PDB entry 6RWE | electron microscopy, 3.00 A resolution | chains U and R of the 20 polymer chains in the assembly

# Chain U
Molecule: Nontemplate strand
Source organism: synthetic construct
Sequence (70 nucleotides; row label = number of the first residue in the row):
     1 GGTTTAGTCATGGAGTACAAGTGTGAGGAAAAGTAGTTGGCGTAGCAGGA
    51 GAAGTAAAGCAGTTGAAGAC
Not modelled in the structure: 1-10, 43-50, 64-70

# Chain R
Protein: RNA polymerase I-specific transcription initiation factor RRN11
Source organism: Saccharomyces cerevisiae (strain ATCC 204508 / S288c)
Reference sequence: Q04712 (RRN11_YEAST); residue numbers follow UniProt; this construct covers 1-507
Sequence (507 residues; row label = number of the first residue in the row):
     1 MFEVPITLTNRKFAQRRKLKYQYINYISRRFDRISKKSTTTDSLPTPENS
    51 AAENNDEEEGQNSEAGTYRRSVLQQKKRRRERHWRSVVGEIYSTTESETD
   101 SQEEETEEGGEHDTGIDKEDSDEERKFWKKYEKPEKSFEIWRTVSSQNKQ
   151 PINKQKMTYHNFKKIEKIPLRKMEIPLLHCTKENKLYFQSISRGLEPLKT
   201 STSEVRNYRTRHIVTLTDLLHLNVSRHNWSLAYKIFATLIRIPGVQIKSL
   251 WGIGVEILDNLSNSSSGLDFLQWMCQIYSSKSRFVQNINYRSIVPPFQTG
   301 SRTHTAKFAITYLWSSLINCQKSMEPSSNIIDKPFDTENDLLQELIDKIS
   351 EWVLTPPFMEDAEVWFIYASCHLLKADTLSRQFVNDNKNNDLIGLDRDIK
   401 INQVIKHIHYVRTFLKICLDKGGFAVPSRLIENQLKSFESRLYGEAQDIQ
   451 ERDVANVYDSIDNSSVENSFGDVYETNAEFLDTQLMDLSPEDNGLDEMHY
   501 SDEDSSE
Not modelled in the structure: 39-120, 325-344, 386-396, 444-507
Reported in the primary citation:
  - binding site for Nontemplate strand (chain U): Arg11, Lys12, Arg125, Thr181, Lys182, Arg206, Asn207, Arg283
  - binding site for Template strand: Lys18, Asn289, Tyr290, Arg291

# Interface between chain U and chain R
Residue-residue contacts (17):
  DG27(U) - Thr181(R)  phosphate contact
  DG27(U) - Lys182(R)  salt bridge to the phosphate
  DG28(U) - Arg11(R)  base contact
  DG28(U) - Lys12(R)  phosphate contact
  DA29(U) - Asn10(R)  phosphate contact
  DA29(U) - Arg11(R)  hydrogen bond to the base
  DA29(U) - Lys12(R)  salt bridge to the phosphate
  DA29(U) - Val205(R)  phosphate contact
  DA29(U) - Arg206(R)  phosphate contact
  DA30(U) - Arg11(R)  base contact
  DA30(U) - Asn207(R)  hydrogen bond to the phosphate
  DG36(U) - Arg125(R)  hydrogen bond to the phosphate
  DT37(U) - Arg125(R)  salt bridge to the phosphate
  DT37(U) - Asn287(R)  sugar contact
  DT38(U) - Arg283(R)  salt bridge to the phosphate
  DT38(U) - Val285(R)  phosphate contact
  DG39(U) - Arg283(R)  hydrogen bond to the phosphate
Other interface residues (no listed pair), chain U (9 interface residues in all): DA26
Other interface residues (no listed pair), chain R (16 interface residues in all): Cys180, Glu183, Glu204, Ser282

# Summary
The interface between chain U and chain R involves 9 residues on one side and 16 on the other; the contacts
include 4 hydrogen bonds and 4 salt bridges. Among the polar pairs are DA29(U)-Arg11(R), DA30(U)-Asn207(R) and
DG36(U)-Arg125(R). From the paper: a binding site for Nontemplate strand (chain U) at Arg11(R), Lys12(R) and
Arg125(R) among others; a binding site for Template strand at Lys18(R), Asn289(R) and Tyr290(R) among others.
Chain U is Nontemplate strand (synthetic construct) and chain R is RNA polymerase I-specific transcription
initiation factor RRN11 (Saccharomyces cerevisiae (strain ATCC 204508 / S288c)); the structure, RNA Polymerase
I Open Complex conformation 2, was determined by electron microscopy, deposited together with 6RQH, 6RQL,
6RQT, 6RRD, 6RUI and 6RUO.
